3Q33 - chains B and D of the 3 polymer chains in the assembly; structure by X-ray diffraction, 2.80 A resolution.

# Chain B
Name: Vacuolar protein sorting-associated protein 75
Organism: Saccharomyces cerevisiae
Reference sequence: P53853 (VPS75_YEAST); numbering as in UniProt (aligned over 1-232)
Chain sequence (232 residues; numbered 1 to 232; the number before each row is that of its first residue):
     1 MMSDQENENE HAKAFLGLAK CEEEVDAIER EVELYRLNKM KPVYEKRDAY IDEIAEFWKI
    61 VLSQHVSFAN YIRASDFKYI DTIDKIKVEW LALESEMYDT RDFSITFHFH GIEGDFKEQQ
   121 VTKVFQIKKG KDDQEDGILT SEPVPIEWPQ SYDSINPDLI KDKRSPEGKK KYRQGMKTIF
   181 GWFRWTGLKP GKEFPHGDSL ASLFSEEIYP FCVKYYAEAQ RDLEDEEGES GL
Disordered / not traced: 1-8, 131-135, 227-232
Curated features (UniProtKB/Swiss-Prot):
  - modified residue: Ser3 (Phosphoserine)

# Chain D
Name: Histone H3
Reference sequence: P61830 (H3_YEAST); residues 1-14 here = UniProt positions 1-14
Chain sequence (15 residues; row label = number of the first residue in the row):
     1 ARTKQTARKS TGGKX
Disordered / not traced: 1-10
Modified / non-standard residues: NH2 (amino group) at position 15

# Chain B / chain D interface
Residue-residue contacts (8):
  Ala69(B) - Lys14(D)
  Asn70(B) - Gly13(D)
  Asn70(B) - Lys14(D)  hydrogen bond (backbone-side chain)
  Tyr71(B) - Thr11(D)
  Ile72(B) - Lys14(D)
  His196(B) - Thr11(D)
  His196(B) - Gly12(D)
  Ser199(B) - Thr11(D)  hydrogen bond

# Overview
Chain B and chain D form an interface of 6 and 4 residues respectively, with 2 hydrogen bonds. Polar pairs
include Asn70(B)-Lys14(D) and Ser199(B)-Thr11(D).
Chain B is Vacuolar protein sorting-associated protein 75 (Saccharomyces cerevisiae) and chain D is Histone
H3; the structure, Structure of the Rtt109-AcCoA/Vps75 Complex and Implications for Chaperone-Mediated Histone
Acetylation, was determined by X-ray diffraction together with 3Q35 from the same study.
